PDB entry 1T1E | X-ray diffraction, 1.18 A resolution | chain A

== Chain A ==
Protein: kumamolisin
Source organism: Bacillus sp. MN-32
UniProt: Q8RR56 (Q8RR56_9BACI); the author numbering skips numbers that UniProt does not, so the offset changes along the chain: 1-190 = UniProt 1-190; 192-553 = UniProt 191-552
Chain sequence (552 residues; row label = number of the first residue in the row; note: 1 number in that range is skipped by the numbering (no residue carries it; nothing is unmodelled there)):
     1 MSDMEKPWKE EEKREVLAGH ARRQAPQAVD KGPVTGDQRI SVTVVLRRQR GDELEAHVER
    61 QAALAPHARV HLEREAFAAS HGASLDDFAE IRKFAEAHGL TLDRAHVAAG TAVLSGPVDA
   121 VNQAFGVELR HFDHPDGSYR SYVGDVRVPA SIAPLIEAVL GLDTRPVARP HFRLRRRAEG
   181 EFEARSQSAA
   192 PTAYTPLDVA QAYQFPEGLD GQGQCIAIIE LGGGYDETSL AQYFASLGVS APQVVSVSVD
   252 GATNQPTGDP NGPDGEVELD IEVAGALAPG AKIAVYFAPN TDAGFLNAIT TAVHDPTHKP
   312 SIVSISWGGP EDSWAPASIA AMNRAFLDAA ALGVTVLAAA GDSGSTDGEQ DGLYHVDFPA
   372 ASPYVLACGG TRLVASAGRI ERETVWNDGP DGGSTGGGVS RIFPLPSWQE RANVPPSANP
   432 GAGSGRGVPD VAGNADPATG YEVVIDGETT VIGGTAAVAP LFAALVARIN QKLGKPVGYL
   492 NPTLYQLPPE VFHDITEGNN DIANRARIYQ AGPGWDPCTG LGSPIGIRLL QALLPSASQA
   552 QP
Not modelled in the structure: 1-11, 547-553
Differences from the reference sequence: conflict Leu160 (Phe in Q8RR56); engineered mutation Ala467 (Ser466 in Q8RR56)
Metal / ion sites: Ca2+: Asp505, Ile506, Gly523, Gly525, Asp527

== In short ==
The Ca2+ site is built by Asp505, Ile506, Gly523, Gly525 and Asp527.
Chain A is kumamolisin (Bacillus sp. MN-32); the structure, High Resolution Crystal Structure of the Intact
Pro-Kumamolisin, a Sedolisin Type Proteinase (previously called Kumamolysin or ..., was determined by X-ray
diffraction together with 1T1G and 1T1I from the same study.
